6TEM - chains E and J of the 10 polymer chains in the assembly; structure by electron microscopy, 3.90 A resolution.

== Chain E ==
Name: Histone H3-like centromeric protein A
From: Homo sapiens
UniProt: P49450 (CENPA_HUMAN); residue numbers follow UniProt; this construct covers 1-140
Amino-acid sequence (140 residues; each row starts with the number of its first residue):
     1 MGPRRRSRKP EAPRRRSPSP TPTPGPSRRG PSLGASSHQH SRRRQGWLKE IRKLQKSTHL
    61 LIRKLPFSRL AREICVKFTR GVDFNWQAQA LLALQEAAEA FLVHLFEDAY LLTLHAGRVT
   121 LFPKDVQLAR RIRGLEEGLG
Disordered / not traced: 1-46, 136-140
Swiss-Prot annotation at these positions:
  - region: Gln39 to Leu54 (Important for flexibility of DNA ends that protrude from nucleosomes)
  - modified residue: Gly2 (N,N,N-trimethylglycine), Ser7 (Phosphoserine), Ser17 (Phosphoserine), Ser19 (Phosphoserine), Ser27 (Phosphoserine), Ser68 (Phosphoserine)
  - mutagenesis: Ser7 (S7A: Induces a delay at the terminal stage of cytokinesis and chromosome misalignment during mitosis due to a defect in kinetochore attachment to microtubules), Ser17 (S17A: Impaired mitotic chromosome congression and chromosome segregation; when associated with A-19), Ser19 (S19A: Impaired mitotic chromosome congression and chromosome segregation; when associated with A-17), Ser68 (S68A: No effect on interaction with HJURP. Impairs localization at centromeres; S68E/Q: Impairs interaction with HJURP, association with chromatin and localization at centromeres), Arg80 to Gly81 (Impairs retention at centromeres, but not targeting to centromeres), His104 (H104G: Reduces location at centromeres. Abolishes location at centromeres; when associated with C-112), Leu112 (L112C: No effect on location at centromeres. Abolishes location at centromeres; when associated with G-104)
Reported in the primary citation:
  - binding site for Widom 601 DNA (145-MER, sense): Lys49 (from molecular simulation)

== Chain J ==
Molecule: Widom 601 DNA (145-MER, antisense)
From: synthetic construct
Sequence (145 nucleotides; each row starts with the number of its first residue; numbers below 1 keep their minus sign (DC-72 is residue -72)):
   -72 CAGGATGTAT ATATCTGACA CGTGCCTGGA GACTAGGGAG TAATCCCCTT GGCGGTTAAA
   -12 ACGCGGGGGA CAGCGCGTAC GTGCGTTTAA GCGGTGCTAG AGCTGTCTAC GACCAATTGA
    48 GCGGCCTCGG CACCGGGATT CTCCA
Disordered / not traced: -72 to -61, 70-72

== How chain E and chain J interact ==
Contacting residue pairs (13; chain E residue first):
  Arg63(E) with DA-13(J), sugar contact
  Arg72(E) with DT-23(J), salt bridge to the phosphate
  Asn85(E) with DT-24(J), phosphate contact; DT-23(J), phosphate contact
  Trp86(E) with DT-24(J), sugar contact; DT-23(J), hydrogen bond to the phosphate
  Gln87(E) with DT-24(J), phosphate contact
  Ala88(E) with DT-24(J), phosphate contact
  Arg118(E) with DA-3(J), phosphate contact; DC-2(J), phosphate contact
  Val119(E) with DA-3(J), hydrogen bond to the phosphate
  Thr120(E) with DA-3(J), hydrogen bond to the phosphate
  Phe122(E) with DA-3(J), phosphate contact
Also at the interface, not in a pair above, chain E (11 interface residues in all): Gly117
Also at the interface, not in a pair above, chain J (7 interface residues in all): DA-14, DG-4

== Summary ==
The interface between chain E and chain J involves 11 residues on one side and 7 on the other, with 3 hydrogen
bonds and 1 salt bridge. Polar pairs include Trp86(E)-DT-23(J), Val119(E)-DA-3(J) and Thr120(E)-DA-3(J). From
UniProt: 8 mutagenesis sites on chain E. The paper reports a binding site for Widom 601 DNA (145-MER, sense)
at Lys49(E).
Chain E is Histone H3-like centromeric protein A (Homo sapiens) and chain J is Widom 601 DNA (145-MER,
antisense) (synthetic construct); the structure, CENP-A nucleosome core particle with 145 base pairs of the
Widom 601 sequence by cryo-EM, was determined by electron microscopy.
